Entry 7O6N (X-ray diffraction, 2.17 A resolution); this record covers chains A and B of the 4 polymer chains in the assembly.

# Chain A (and B)
Protein: Enhancer of rudimentary homolog 2
Source organism: Caenorhabditis elegans
Notes: chain B of this document is another copy of the same molecule, construct and numbering; everything in this record applies to it too
UniProtKB: Q20057 (Q20057_CAEEL); residues 1-99 here = UniProt positions 1-99
Sequence (103 residues; numbered -3 to 99; the number before each row is that of its first residue; numbers below 1 keep their minus sign (Gly-3 is residue -3)):
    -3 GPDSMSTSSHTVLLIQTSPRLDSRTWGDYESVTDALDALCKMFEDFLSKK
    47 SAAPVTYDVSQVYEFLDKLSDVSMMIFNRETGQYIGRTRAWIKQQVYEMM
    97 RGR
Unresolved in the structure: -3 to 2, 98-99 (chain B: -3 to 2)
Construct notes: expression tag (-3 to 0)
From the paper describing this entry:
  - mutagenesis - T13E: unchanged binding to TOST-1
  - mutagenesis - I81A/R83A, W87A: decreased binding to TOST-1
  - mutagenesis - W87A: unchanged binding to Protein pid-3

# Interface between chain A and chain B
Contacting residue pairs - 30 pairs, chain A then chain B:
  Leu10(A) - Leu10(B)  hydrophobic
  Leu10(A) - Trp22(B)
  Ile11(A) - Trp22(B)  hydrogen bond (backbone-side chain)
  Arg20(A) - Thr21(B)  hydrogen bond (backbone-side chain)
  Arg20(A) - Trp22(B)  hydrogen bond (side chain-backbone)
  Arg20(A) - Gly23(B)
  Arg20(A) - Asp24(B)  salt bridge
  Thr21(A) - Arg20(B)  hydrogen bond (side chain-backbone)
  Thr21(A) - Trp22(B)  hydrogen bond (backbone-side chain)
  Trp22(A) - Leu10(B)  hydrophobic
  Trp22(A) - Ile11(B)  hydrogen bond (side chain-backbone)
  Trp22(A) - Arg20(B)  hydrogen bond (backbone-side chain)
  Trp22(A) - Thr21(B)  hydrogen bond (side chain-backbone)
  Trp22(A) - Trp22(B)
  Gly23(A) - Arg20(B)
  Asp24(A) - Arg20(B)  salt bridge
  Asp67(A) - Trp22(B)
  Met71(A) - Val8(B)  hydrophobic
  Met71(A) - Met71(B)  hydrophobic
  Met71(A) - Tyr80(B)  hydrophobic
  Thr77(A) - Gln79(B)
  Gln79(A) - Asn74(B)  hydrogen bond
  Gln79(A) - Thr77(B)  hydrogen bond
  Gln79(A) - Gln79(B)
  Gln79(A) - Tyr80(B)
  Gln79(A) - Ile81(B)
  Tyr80(A) - Met71(B)  hydrophobic
  Tyr80(A) - Gln79(B)
  Tyr80(A) - Tyr80(B)  hydrogen bond (backbone-backbone)
  Ile81(A) - Gln79(B)
Also at the interface, not in a pair above, chain A (15 interface residues in all): Val8, Asn74
Also at the interface, not in a pair above, chain B (15 interface residues in all): Asp67

# Summary
The chain A/chain B interface involves 15 residues from each chain, with 11 hydrogen bonds and 2 salt bridges.
Polar contacts include Arg20(A)-Asp24(B), Ile11(A)-Trp22(B) and Arg20(A)-Thr21(B). From the paper: I81A/R83A
and W87A of chain A reduce binding to TOST-1; T13E of chain A leaves binding to TOST-1 unchanged.
Both chains are Enhancer of rudimentary homolog 2 (Caenorhabditis elegans). Entry 7O6N (Crystal structure of
C. elegans ERH-2 PID-3 complex) was determined by X-ray diffraction, deposited together with 7O6L, 7OCX and
7OCZ.
